Entry 4Y4M (X-ray diffraction, 2.71 A resolution); this record covers chains B and G of the 8 polymer chains in the assembly.

Chain B (and G):
Protein: Putative ribose 1,5-bisphosphate isomerase
Organism: Methanocaldococcus jannaschii
Notes: EC 5.3.1.29; chain G of this document is another copy of the same molecule, construct and numbering; everything in this record applies to it too
Reference sequence: Q58018 (RUBPS_METJA); residues 1-267 here = UniProt positions 1-267
Sequence (290 residues; numbered -22 to 267; the number before each row is that of its first residue; numbers below 1 keep their minus sign (Met-22 is residue -22)):
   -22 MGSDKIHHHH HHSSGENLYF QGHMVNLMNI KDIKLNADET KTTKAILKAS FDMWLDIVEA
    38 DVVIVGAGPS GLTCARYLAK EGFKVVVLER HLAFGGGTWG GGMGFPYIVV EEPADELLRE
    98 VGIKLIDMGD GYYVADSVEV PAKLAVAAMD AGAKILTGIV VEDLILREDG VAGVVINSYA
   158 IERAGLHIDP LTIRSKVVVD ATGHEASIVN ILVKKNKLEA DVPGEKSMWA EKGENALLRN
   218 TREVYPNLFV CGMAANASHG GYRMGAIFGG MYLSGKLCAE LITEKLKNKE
Disordered / not traced: -22 to 9, 266-267 (chain G: -22 to 3, 266-267)
Sequence notes: initiating methionine (-22); expression tag (-21 to 0)
Small-molecule neighbours: 48F ([[(2R,3S,4R,5R)-5-(6-aminopurin-9-yl)-3,4-bis(oxidanyl)oxolan-2-yl]methoxy-oxidanyl-phosphoryl] [(2R,3R)-2,3,5-tris(oxidanyl)-4-oxidanylidene-pentyl] hydrogen phosphate): Val42, Gly43, Ala44, Gly45, Pro46, Ser47, Gly48, Leu65, Glu66, Arg67, His68, Gly73, Gly74, Ile136, Val137, Val138, Ala178, Thr179, Gly180, Ser184, Ile185, Cys228, Gly229, Met230, Ala231, Arg240, Met241, Gly242, Ile244, Phe245, Met248
UniProt features mapped onto this chain:
  - binding site (NAD(+)): Ser47, Glu66, Arg67, Gly74, Val138, His164 to Asp166, Ser184, Met230
  - binding site (Fe cation): Asp166, His181
  - binding site (glycine): Arg240
  - mutagenesis: His164 (H164C: Still requires free sulfide for ADT synthesis, showing that this cysteine cannot act as an enzyme-derived sulfur source for thiazole formation as in S.cerevisiae)

Interface between chain B and chain G:
Pairs across the interface - 107 pairs, chain B then chain G:
  Ile10(B) with Asn212(G)
  Lys11(B) with Asn212(G)
  Leu12(B) with Glu88(G); Glu89(G); Glu208(G); Glu211(G); Asn212(G), hydrogen bond (backbone-side chain)
  Asn13(B) with Glu88(G); Tyr109(G), hydrogen bond (backbone-side chain)
  Ala14(B) with Glu88(G); Tyr109(G); Ala207(G); Glu208(G), hydrogen bond (backbone-backbone); Glu211(G); Ile244(G), hydrophobic
  Asp15(B) with Tyr109(G), hydrogen bond (backbone-side chain)
  Glu16(B) with Met205(G); Trp206(G); Ala207(G), hydrogen bond (side chain-backbone)
  Lys18(B) with Asp107(G), salt bridge; Tyr109(G)
  Thr19(B) with Val86(G); Ile244(G)
  Ala22(B) with Met105(G); Val111(G), hydrophobic
  Ile23(B) with Phe82(G), hydrophobic; Tyr84(G); Val86(G), hydrophobic; Ala243(G), hydrophobic
  Lys25(B) with Met105(G)
  Ala26(B) with Tyr84(G); Val111(G), hydrophobic
  Ser27(B) with Phe82(G); Tyr84(G)
  Met30(B) with Pro83(G), hydrophobic; Tyr84(G)
  Leu69(B) with Trp76(G)
  Ala70(B) with Ala70(G), hydrophobic; Trp76(G), hydrophobic
  Phe71(B) with Trp76(G), hydrophobic; Val115(G), hydrophobic; Ala119(G), hydrophobic
  Trp76(B) with Leu69(G); Ala70(G), hydrophobic; Phe71(G), hydrophobic
  Phe82(B) with Ile23(G), hydrophobic; Ser27(G)
  Pro83(B) with Met30(G), hydrophobic
  Tyr84(B) with Ile23(G); Ala26(G); Ser27(G); Met30(G); Lys131(G), hydrogen bond
  Val86(B) with Thr19(G); Ile23(G), hydrophobic
  Glu88(B) with Asn13(G); Ala14(G)
  Glu89(B) with Leu12(G)
  Pro90(B) with Leu12(G)
  Lys101(B) with Asp127(G), salt bridge
  Met105(B) with Ala22(G); Lys25(G)
  Asp107(B) with Lys18(G), salt bridge
  Tyr109(B) with Asn13(G), hydrogen bond (side chain-backbone); Ala14(G); Asp15(G), hydrogen bond (side chain-backbone); Lys18(G)
  Val111(B) with Ala22(G), hydrophobic; Ala26(G), hydrophobic
  Asp113(B) with Lys131(G), salt bridge
  Val115(B) with Phe71(G), hydrophobic; Ile132(G); Thr134(G)
  Glu116(B) with Met126(G)
  Ala119(B) with Phe71(G), hydrophobic; Val123(G), hydrophobic; Met126(G), hydrophobic
  Lys120(B) with Val123(G); Asp127(G), salt bridge
  Val123(B) with Ala119(G), hydrophobic; Lys120(G); Val123(G), hydrophobic
  Met126(B) with Glu116(G); Ala119(G), hydrophobic
  Asp127(B) with Lys101(G), salt bridge; Lys120(G), salt bridge
  Lys131(B) with Tyr84(G), hydrogen bond; Asp113(G), salt bridge
  Ile132(B) with Val115(G)
  Thr134(B) with Val115(G)
  Met205(B) with Glu16(G)
  Trp206(B) with Glu16(G)
  Ala207(B) with Ala14(G); Glu16(G), hydrogen bond (backbone-side chain)
  Glu208(B) with Leu12(G); Ala14(G)
  Glu211(B) with Leu12(G); Ala14(G)
  Asn212(B) with Ile10(G); Lys11(G); Leu12(G), hydrogen bond (side chain-backbone)
  Leu215(B) with Ile7(G), hydrophobic; Lys8(G)
  Ala243(B) with Ile23(G), hydrophobic
  Ile244(B) with Ala14(G), hydrophobic; Thr19(G)
  Glu257(B) with Ile7(G)
Other interface residues (no listed pair), chain B (61 interface residues in all): Leu24, Trp31, Gly77, Gly79, Leu133, Gly247, Leu250, Lys253, Leu254
Other interface residues (no listed pair), chain G (60 interface residues in all): Leu24, Trp31, Gly77, Gly79, Pro90, Leu133, Leu215, Gly247, Leu250

In short:
61 residues of chain B face 60 of chain G across their interface; the contacts include 11 hydrogen bonds and 8
salt bridges. Polar contacts include Lys18(B)-Asp107(G), Lys101(B)-Asp127(G) and Asp113(B)-Lys131(G). Chain B
binds compound 48F.
Both chains are Putative ribose 1,5-bisphosphate isomerase (Methanocaldococcus jannaschii). Entry 4Y4M
(Thiazole synthase Thi4 from Methanocaldococcus jannaschii) was determined by X-ray diffraction together with
4Y4L and 4Y4N from the same study.
